Entry 4WH2 (X-ray diffraction, 1.85 A resolution); this record covers chain A.

[Chain A]
Name: N-acetylhexosamine 1-kinase
Organism: Bifidobacterium longum subsp. longum JCM 1217
Notes: EC 2.7.1.162
UniProt: E8MF12 (NAHK_BIFL2); residue numbers follow UniProt; this construct covers 1-359
Amino-acid sequence (367 residues; each row starts with the number of its first residue):
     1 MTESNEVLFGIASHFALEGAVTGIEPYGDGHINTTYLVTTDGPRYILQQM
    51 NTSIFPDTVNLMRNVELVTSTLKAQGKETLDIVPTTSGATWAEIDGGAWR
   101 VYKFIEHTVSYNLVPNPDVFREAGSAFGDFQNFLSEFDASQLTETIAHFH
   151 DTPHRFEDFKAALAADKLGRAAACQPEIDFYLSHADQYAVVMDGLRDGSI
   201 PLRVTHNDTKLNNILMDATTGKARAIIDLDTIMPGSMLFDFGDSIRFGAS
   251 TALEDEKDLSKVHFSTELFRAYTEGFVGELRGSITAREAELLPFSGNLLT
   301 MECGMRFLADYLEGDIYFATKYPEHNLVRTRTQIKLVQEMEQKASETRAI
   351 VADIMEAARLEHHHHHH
Unresolved in the structure: 1-4, 360-367
Sequence notes: engineered mutation Val7 (Asp in E8MF12); expression tag (360-367)
Metal / ion sites: Mg2+ site 1: Asn213, Asp228 (together with ADP); Mg2+ site 2: Asp228 (together with ADP)
Ligand contacts: ADP (adenosine-5'-diphosphate): Tyr27, Gly28, Gly30, His31, Ile32, Asn33, Thr35, Ile46, Gln48, Leu80, Tyr102, Lys103, Phe104, Ile105, Ser110, Asn212, Asn213, Leu215, Ile227, Asp228, Asp230

[In short]
Bound to chain A: ADP. The Mg2+ site 1 is built by Asn213 and Asp228.
Chain A is N-acetylhexosamine 1-kinase (Bifidobacterium longum subsp. longum JCM 1217); the structure,
N-acetylhexosamine 1-kinase in complex with ADP, was determined by X-ray diffraction together with 4WH3 and
4WH1 from the same study.
